Entry 5N95 (X-ray diffraction, 2.60 A resolution); this record covers chain A.

# Chain A
Name: 3D polymerase
Organism: Foot-and-mouth disease virus
UniProtKB: A4H1Z0 (A4H1Z0_9PICO); residues 1-470 here correspond to UniProt positions 1858-2327 (UniProt number = residue number + 1857)
Chain sequence (481 residues; each row starts with the number of its first residue):
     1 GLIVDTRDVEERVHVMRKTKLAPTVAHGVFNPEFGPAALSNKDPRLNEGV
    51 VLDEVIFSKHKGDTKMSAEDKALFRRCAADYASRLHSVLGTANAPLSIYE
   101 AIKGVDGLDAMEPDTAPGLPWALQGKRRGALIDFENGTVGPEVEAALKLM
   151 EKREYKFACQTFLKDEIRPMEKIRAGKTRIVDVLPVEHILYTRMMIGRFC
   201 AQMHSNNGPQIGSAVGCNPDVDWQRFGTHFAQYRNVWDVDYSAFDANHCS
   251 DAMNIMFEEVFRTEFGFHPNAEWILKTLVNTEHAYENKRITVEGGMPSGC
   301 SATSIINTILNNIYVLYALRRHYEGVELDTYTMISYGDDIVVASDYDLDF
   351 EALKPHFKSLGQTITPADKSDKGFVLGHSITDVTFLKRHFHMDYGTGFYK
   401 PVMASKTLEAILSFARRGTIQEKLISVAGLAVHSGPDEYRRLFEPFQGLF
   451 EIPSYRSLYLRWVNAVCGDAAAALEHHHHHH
Disordered / not traced: 477-481
Differences from the reference sequence: engineered mutation I173 (Val2030 in A4H1Z0); expression tag (471-481)
Ligand contacts: triphosphate (3PO): R168, K172, D240, Y241, S242, A243
From the paper describing this entry:
  - conformationally variable residues (loop rearrangement, side-chain flip): H14 to K18, G299 to S301
  - contacts within the chain: R17-N41, R17-Y285
  - binding site for triphosphate: R168, K172
  - mutagenesis - V173I: decreased catalytic activity on FUTP
  - mutagenesis - V173I: unchanged binding to RNA
  - mutagenesis - V173I (14-fold): increased catalytic activity on A versus G
  - mutagenesis - V173I: decreased growth in response to absence of FU
  - mutagenesis - V173I: increased growth in response to FU
  - mutagenesis - V173I: unchanged catalytic activity on VPg uridylylation

# Overview
Bound to chain A: triphosphate. The paper reports a binding site for triphosphate at R168 and K172; V173I
reduces catalytic activity on FUTP.
Chain A is 3D polymerase (Foot-and-mouth disease virus); the structure, Tetragonal structure of mutant V173I
of 3D polymerase from Foot-and-Mouth Disease Virus, was determined by X-ray diffraction, deposited together
with 5N8X.
